Entry 6RUV (X-ray diffraction, 6.15 A resolution (low resolution: residue-level contacts below are approximate; hydrogen-bond / salt-bridge calls are withheld)); this record covers chains Y and H of the 14 polymer chains in the assembly.

# Chain Y
Name: Properdin
Source organism: Homo sapiens
UniProt: P27918 (PROP_HUMAN); residues 256-469 here = UniProt positions 256-469
Sequence (221 residues; numbered 255 to 475; the number before each row is that of its first residue):
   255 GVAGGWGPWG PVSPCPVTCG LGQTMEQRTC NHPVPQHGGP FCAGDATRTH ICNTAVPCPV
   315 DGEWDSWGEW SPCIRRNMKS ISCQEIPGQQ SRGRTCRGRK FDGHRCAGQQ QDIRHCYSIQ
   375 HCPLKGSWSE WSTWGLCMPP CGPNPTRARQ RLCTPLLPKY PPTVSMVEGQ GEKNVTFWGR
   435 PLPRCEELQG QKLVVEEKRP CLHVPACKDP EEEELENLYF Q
Unresolved in the structure: 470-475
Differences from the reference sequence: expression tag (255, 470-475)
UniProt features mapped onto this chain:
  - region: Arg351 to Arg359 (Interaction with Complement C3 beta chain)
  - glycosylation: Trp260 (C-linked (Man) tryptophan), Trp263 (C-linked (Man) tryptophan), Thr272 (O-linked (Fuc...) threonine), Trp321 (C-linked (Man) tryptophan), Trp324 (C-linked (Man) tryptophan), Trp382 (C-linked (Man) tryptophan), Trp385 (C-linked (Man) tryptophan), Trp388 (C-linked (Man) tryptophan), Asn428 (N-linked (GlcNAc...) (complex) asparagine)
  - natural variant: Gly298 (G298V: In PFD), Gln343 (Q343R: In PFD), Tyr414 (Y414D: In PFD)
  - mutagenesis: Leu275 (L275A: Inhibits oligomerization; when associated with A-47 and A-58), Arg329 (R329A: Significantly decreases Complement C3 beta chain binding), Arg330 (R330A: Slightly decreases Complement C3 beta chain binding), Arg351 (R351A: Decreases Complement C3 beta chain binding), Arg353 (R353A: Significantly decreases Complement C3 beta chain binding), Arg359 (R359A: Significantly decreases Complement C3 beta chain binding), Gln364 to Gln365 (Decreases Complement C3 beta chain binding), Leu456 (L456V: Inhibits oligomerization; when associated with A-47 and A-58)
Disulfides: Cys269-Cys306, Cys273-Cys312, Cys284-Cys296, Cys327-Cys370, Cys337-Cys376, Cys350-Cys360, Cys391-Cys455, Cys395-Cys461, Cys407-Cys439
Glycans and other covalent adducts: alpha-D-mannopyranose (MAN) linked to Trp260, Trp263, Trp321, Trp324, Trp382, Trp385, Trp388; glycan linked to Thr272; N-acetylglucosamine (NAG) linked to Asn428
What the authors report for this chain:
  - mutagenesis - R330A, R351A, R359A, Q364A, Q364A/Q365A, Q365A: decreased binding to Complement C3
  - mutagenesis - L275A, L456V: decreased expression
  - disease-associated variants - G298V, W321G, W321S, R346C: abolished expression (citing earlier work)
  - disease-associated variants - Q343R, Y414D: decreased binding to Complement C3
  - disease-associated variants - L456V: decreased expression

# Chain H
Name: Complement C3
Source organism: Homo sapiens
UniProt: P01024 (CO3_HUMAN); residues 727-1641 here correspond to UniProt positions 749-1663 (UniProt number = residue number + 22)
Sequence (915 residues; numbered 727 to 1641; the number before each row is that of its first residue):
   727 SNLDEDIIAE ENIVSRSEFP ESWLWNVEDL KEPPKNGIST KLMNIFLKDS ITTWEILAVS
   787 MSDKKGICVA DPFEVTVMQD FFIDLRLPYS VVRNEQVEIR AVLYNYRQNQ ELKVRVELLH
   847 NPAFCSLATT KRRHQQTVTI PPKSSLSVPY VIVPLKTGLQ EVEVKAAVYH HFISDGVRKS
   907 LKVVPEGIRM NKTVAVRTLD PERLGREGVQ KEDIPPADLS DQVPDTESET RILLQGTPVA
   967 QMTEDAVDAE RLKHLIVTPS GCGEQNMIGM TPTVIAVHYL DETEQWEKFG LEKRQGALEL
  1027 IKKGYTQQLA FRQPSSAFAA FVKRAPSTWL TAYVVKVFSL AVNLIAIDSQ VLCGAVKWLI
  1087 LEKQKPDGVF QEDAPVIHQE MIGGLRNNNE KDMALTAFVL ISLQEAKDIC EEQVNSLPGS
  1147 ITKAGDFLEA NYMNLQRSYT VAIAGYALAQ MGRLKGPLLN KFLTTAKDKN RWEDPGKQLY
  1207 NVEATSYALL ALLQLKDFDF VPPVVRWLNE QRYYGGGYGS TQATFMVFQA LAQYQKDAPD
  1267 HQELNLDVSL QLPSRSSKIT HRIHWESASL LRSEETKENE GFTVTAEGKG QGTLSVVTMY
  1327 HAKAKDQLTC NKFDLKVTIK PAPETEKRPQ DAKNTMILEI CTRYRGDQDA TMSILDISMM
  1387 TGFAPDTDDL KQLANGVDRY ISKYELDKAF SDRNTLIIYL DKVSHSEDDC LAFKVHQYFN
  1447 VELIQPGAVK VYAYYNLEES CTRFYHPEKE DGKLNKLCRD ELCRCAEENC FIQKSDDKVT
  1507 LEERLDKACE PGVDYVYKTR LVKVQLSNDF DEYIMAIEQT IKSGSDEVQV GQQRTFISPI
  1567 KCREALKLEE KKHYLMWGLS SDFWGEKPNL SYIIGKDTWV EHWPEEDECQ DEENQKQCQD
  1627 LGAFTESMVV FGCPN
Unresolved in the structure: 727-728
UniProt features mapped onto this chain:
  - region: Glu1612 to Phe1637 (Interaction with CFP/properdin)
  - site: Arg932, Glu933 (Cleavage), Arg1281, Ser1282 (Cleavage), Arg1298, Ser1299 (Cleavage), Asn1641 (Coordinates Mg(2+) for interaction with Complement factor B Bb fragment (CFB))
  - modified residue (Phosphoserine): Ser946, Ser1299, Ser1551
  - glycosylation (N-linked (GlcNAc...) asparagine): Asn917, Asn1595
  - cross-link: Cys988 to Gln991 (Isoglutamyl cysteine thioester (Cys-Gln))
Disulfides: Cys851-Cys1491, Cys1079-Cys1136, Cys1336-Cys1467, Cys1367-Cys1436, Cys1484-Cys1489, Cys1496-Cys1568, Cys1515-Cys1639, Cys1615-Cys1624
Glycans and other covalent adducts: N-acetylglucosamine (NAG) linked to Asn917
Metal / ion sites: Mg2+: Asn1641 (shared with 3 residues of chain J)

# Chain Y / chain H interface
Residue-residue contacts - 24 pairs, chain Y then chain H:
  Trp318(Y) with Gln1616(H)
  Arg329(Y) with Phe1637(H)
  Arg330(Y) with Glu1508(H); Asp1512(H); Ser1633(H); Phe1637(H)
  Asn331(Y) with Asp1512(H)
  Met332(Y) with Pro1640(H)
  Gln343(Y) with Val1636(H); Phe1637(H)
  Cys350(Y) with Gln1616(H)
  Arg359(Y) with Asp1613(H)
  Cys360(Y) with Glu1612(H)
  Gly362(Y) with Glu1612(H)
  Gln364(Y) with Gln1616(H); Gln1621(H); Cys1624(H); Gln1625(H)
  Gln365(Y) with Gln1625(H)
  Ile367(Y) with Ala1629(H); Glu1632(H)
  Met420(Y) with Val1636(H)
  Glu422(Y) with Val1635(H); Val1636(H)
Other interface residues (no listed pair), chain Y (20 interface residues in all): Pro341, Gly342, Thr349, His369, Lys427
Other interface residues (no listed pair), chain H (17 interface residues in all): Cys1615, Asn1620
From the paper, about this interface:
  - hot spots on chain Y (mutagenesis) - R329A, Q343R: decreased binding to Complement C3 (chain H)

# Summary
The interface between chain Y and chain H involves 20 residues on one side and 17 on the other. From the
paper: R330A, R351A and R359A of chain Y, among others, reduce binding to Complement C3; G298V, W321G and
W321S of chain Y, among others, abolish expression; 15 substitutions were tested in all.
Chain Y is Properdin and chain H is Complement C3, both from Homo sapiens; the structure, Structure of the
SCIN stabilized C3bBb convertase bound to Properdin and a the non-inhibitory nanobody hFPNb1, was determined
by X-ray diffraction (same publication as 6RU5, 6RUR, 6RV6 and 6SEJ).
